Entry 4KRX (X-ray diffraction, 1.80 A resolution); this record covers chains A and B.

[Chain A (and B)]
Protein: Acetyl esterase
From: Escherichia coli
Notes: EC 3.1.1.-; chain B of this document is another copy of the same molecule, construct and numbering; everything in this record applies to it too
UniProtKB: P23872 (AES_ECOLI); residue numbers follow UniProt; this construct covers 1-319
Amino-acid sequence (333 residues; numbered -13 to 319; the number before each row is that of its first residue; numbers below 1 keep their minus sign (Met-13 is residue -13)):
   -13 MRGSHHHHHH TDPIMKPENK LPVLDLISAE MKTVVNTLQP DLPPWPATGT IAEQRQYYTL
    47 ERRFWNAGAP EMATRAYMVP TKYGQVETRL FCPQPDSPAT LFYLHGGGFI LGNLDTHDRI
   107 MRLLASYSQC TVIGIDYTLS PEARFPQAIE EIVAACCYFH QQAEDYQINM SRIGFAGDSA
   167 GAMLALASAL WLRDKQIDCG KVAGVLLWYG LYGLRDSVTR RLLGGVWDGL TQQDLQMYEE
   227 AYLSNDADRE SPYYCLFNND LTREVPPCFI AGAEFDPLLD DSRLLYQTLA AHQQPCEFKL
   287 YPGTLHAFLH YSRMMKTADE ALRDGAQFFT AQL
Unresolved in the structure: -13 to 3
Differences from the reference sequence: expression tag (-13 to 0)
UniProt features mapped onto this chain:
  - motif: His91 to Gly93 (Involved in the stabilization of the negatively charged intermediate by the formation of the oxyanion hole)
  - active site: Ser165, Asp262, His292
  - mutagenesis: His103 (H103A: Reduces enzymatic efficiency), Glu128 (E128A: Reduces enzymatic efficiency), Gly163 (G163A: Diminishes catalytic efficiency), Asp164 (D164A: Strongly reduces enzymatic activity), Ser165 (S165A: Abolishes enzymatic activity), Gly167 (G167A: Diminishes substrate affinity), Asp262 (D262A: Strongly reduces enzymatic activity), Asp266 (D266A: Reduces enzymatic efficiency), His292 (H292A: Abolishes enzymatic activity)
Disulfide bonds: Cys143-Cys185

[How chain A and chain B interact]
Residue-residue contacts (55; chain A residue first):
  Glu4(A) - Thr248(B)
  Asn5(A) - Phe243(B)  hydrogen bond (side chain-backbone)
  Asn5(A) - Asn245(B)  hydrogen bond (side chain-backbone)
  Asn5(A) - Asp246(B)
  Asn5(A) - Leu247(B)  hydrogen bond (side chain-backbone)
  Asn5(A) - Thr248(B)
  Asn5(A) - Thr274(B)
  Asn5(A) - His278(B)
  Lys6(A) - His278(B)  hydrogen bond (backbone-side chain)
  Leu7(A) - Ala277(B)  hydrophobic
  Gly199(A) - Arg207(B)
  Leu200(A) - Asp202(B)
  Leu200(A) - Ser203(B)
  Leu200(A) - Arg207(B)
  Arg201(A) - Asp202(B)  hydrogen bond (backbone-side chain)
  Asp202(A) - Leu200(B)
  Asp202(A) - Arg201(B)  hydrogen bond (side chain-backbone)
  Asp202(A) - Asp202(B)
  Asp202(A) - Ser203(B)
  Ser203(A) - Leu200(B)
  Ser203(A) - Asp202(B)
  Val204(A) - Asp266(B)
  Val204(A) - Arg269(B)
  Val204(A) - Leu270(B)
  Val204(A) - Gln273(B)
  Arg207(A) - Gly199(B)
  Arg207(A) - Leu200(B)
  Arg207(A) - Cys241(B)  hydrogen bond
  Arg207(A) - Phe243(B)
  Arg207(A) - Asn244(B)  hydrogen bond
  Arg207(A) - Leu270(B)
  Leu208(A) - Leu270(B)  hydrophobic
  Leu208(A) - Gln273(B)
  Leu208(A) - Thr274(B)
  Cys241(A) - Arg207(B)
  Phe243(A) - Asn5(B)  hydrogen bond (backbone-side chain)
  Asn244(A) - Arg207(B)  hydrogen bond
  Asn245(A) - Asn5(B)  hydrogen bond (backbone-side chain)
  Asp246(A) - Asn5(B)
  Leu247(A) - Asn5(B)  hydrogen bond (backbone-side chain)
  Thr248(A) - Glu4(B)
  Thr248(A) - Asn5(B)
  Asp266(A) - Val204(B)
  Arg269(A) - Val204(B)
  Leu270(A) - Val204(B)
  Leu270(A) - Arg207(B)
  Leu270(A) - Leu208(B)  hydrophobic
  Gln273(A) - Val204(B)
  Gln273(A) - Leu208(B)
  Thr274(A) - Asn5(B)
  Thr274(A) - Leu208(B)
  Ala277(A) - Leu7(B)  hydrophobic
  His278(A) - Glu4(B)
  His278(A) - Asn5(B)
  His278(A) - Lys6(B)  hydrogen bond (side chain-backbone)

[In short]
Chain A and chain B each contribute 26 residues to their interface, with 13 hydrogen bonds. Polar contacts
include Asn5(A)-Phe243(B), Asn5(A)-Asn245(B) and Asn5(A)-Leu247(B). UniProt lists 3 active-site residues and 9
mutagenesis sites on chain A.
Chain A and chain B are both Acetyl esterase (Escherichia coli); the structure, Structure of Aes from E. coli,
was determined by X-ray diffraction together with 4KRY from the same study.
